Entry 8ESZ (electron microscopy, 3.40 A resolution); this record covers chains 4L and 6 of the 43 polymer chains in the assembly.

== Chain 4L ==
Protein: NADH-ubiquinone oxidoreductase chain 4L
From: Drosophila melanogaster
Notes: EC 7.1.1.2
UniProt: P18934 (NU4LM_DROME); numbering as in UniProt (aligned over 1-96)
Sequence (96 residues; each row starts with the number of its first residue):
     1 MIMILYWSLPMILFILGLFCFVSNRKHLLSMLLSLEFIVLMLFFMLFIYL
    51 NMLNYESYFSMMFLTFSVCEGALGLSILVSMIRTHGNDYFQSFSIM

== Chain 6 ==
Protein: NADH-ubiquinone oxidoreductase chain 6
From: Drosophila melanogaster
Notes: EC 7.1.1.2
UniProt: P18933 (NU6M_DROME); residues 1-174 here = UniProt positions 1-174
Sequence (174 residues; row label = number of the first residue in the row):
     1 MIQLMLYSLIITTSIIFLNMIHPLALGLTLLIQTIFVCLLTGLMTKSFWY
    51 SYILFLIFLGGMLVLFIYVTSLASNEMFNLSMKLTLFSSLILIFMLILSF
   101 IMDKTSSSLFLMNNDMQSIINMNSYFMENSLSLNKLYNFPTNFITILLMN
   151 YLLITLIVIVKITKLFKGPIRMMS
Ligand contacts:
  - 1,2-Distearoyl-sn-glycerophosphoethanolamine (3PE), molecule 1: Phe139, Phe143, Ile146
  - 1,2-Distearoyl-sn-glycerophosphoethanolamine (3PE), molecule 2: Asn150, Leu153, Ile154, Ile157
  - 1,2-diacyl-sn-glycero-3-phosphocholine (PC1): Leu24, Gly27, Leu28, Leu31, Met62, Phe66, Phe78, Leu80
  - WSF ((2R)-3-{[(S)-hydroxy(3-methylbutoxy)phosphoryl]oxy}-2-(octanoyloxy)propyl decanoate): Ile35, Phe36, Cys38, Leu39, Phe48, Ser51, Tyr52, Phe55

== Chain 4L / chain 6 interface ==
Contacting residue pairs (103):
  Tyr6(4L) with Ser106(6), hydrogen bond (side chain-backbone); Ser108(6); Phe110(6), hydrophobic
  Trp7(4L) with Phe110(6), hydrophobic
  Leu9(4L) with Tyr7(6), hydrophobic; Ile11(6), hydrophobic
  Leu13(4L) with Ile10(6), hydrophobic; Ser14(6)
  Leu16(4L) with Ile15(6), hydrophobic; Leu18(6)
  Cys20(4L) with Phe17(6); Leu18(6)
  Arg25(4L) with Leu18(6), hydrogen bond (side chain-backbone); Met20(6), hydrogen bond (side chain-backbone)
  His27(4L) with Ala73(6); Glu76(6)
  Leu29(4L) with Leu65(6), hydrophobic; Tyr68(6); Val69(6)
  Ser30(4L) with Leu26(6)
  Leu33(4L) with Phe17(6); Pro23(6); Leu26(6), hydrophobic; Leu30(6); Leu65(6), hydrophobic
  Glu36(4L) with Leu30(6); Phe58(6)
  Phe37(4L) with Ser14(6); Phe17(6), hydrophobic; Leu30(6); Gln33(6)
  Val39(4L) with Phe58(6), hydrophobic
  Leu40(4L) with Thr34(6); Val37(6), hydrophobic; Leu54(6), hydrophobic; Phe58(6), hydrophobic
  Phe43(4L) with Leu54(6), hydrophobic
  Phe44(4L) with Leu40(6), hydrophobic; Met44(6), hydrophobic
  Phe47(4L) with Thr41(6); Met44(6), hydrophobic; Thr45(6); Tyr50(6), hydrophobic
  Ile48(4L) with Met44(6), hydrophobic; Leu111(6)
  Asn51(4L) with Met44(6); Thr45(6), hydrogen bond; Leu111(6)
  Met52(4L) with Phe110(6), hydrophobic; Leu111(6), hydrophobic
  Asn54(4L) with Lys46(6), hydrogen bond (backbone-side chain); Gln117(6)
  Tyr55(4L) with Asn123(6), hydrogen bond (side chain-backbone); Leu131(6); Ser132(6)
  Glu56(4L) with Lys135(6), salt bridge
  Ser57(4L) with Tyr50(6), hydrogen bond (backbone-side chain); Ser132(6)
  Tyr58(4L) with Tyr50(6); Ser132(6); Lys135(6); Leu136(6); Thr141(6)
  Met61(4L) with Trp49(6); Ile53(6), hydrophobic; Leu133(6), hydrophobic
  Met62(4L) with Leu136(6), hydrophobic; Ile144(6), hydrophobic
  Leu64(4L) with Ile53(6), hydrophobic; Ile57(6), hydrophobic
  Thr65(4L) with Leu148(6); Leu152(6)
  Phe66(4L) with Leu148(6), hydrophobic; Tyr151(6)
  Val68(4L) with Ile57(6), hydrophobic
  Cys69(4L) with Tyr151(6); Leu152(6), hydrophobic; Thr155(6)
  Ala72(4L) with Ile159(6)
  Leu73(4L) with Val158(6), hydrophobic
  Leu75(4L) with Val64(6), hydrophobic; Leu65(6), hydrophobic; Tyr68(6), hydrophobic
  Ser76(4L) with Ile159(6); Ile162(6); Thr163(6)
  Val79(4L) with Tyr68(6); Thr163(6); Ile170(6), hydrophobic
  Ser80(4L) with Ile162(6)
  Ile82(4L) with Leu72(6), hydrophobic; Ile170(6), hydrophobic; Arg171(6); Ser174(6), hydrogen bond (backbone-side chain)
  Arg83(4L) with Lys164(6), hydrogen bond (side chain-backbone); Lys167(6); Gly168(6), hydrogen bond (side chain-backbone); Ile170(6)
  Gly86(4L) with Met172(6); Met173(6), hydrogen bond (backbone-backbone)
  Asn87(4L) with Met172(6)
  Asp88(4L) with Leu72(6)
  Tyr89(4L) with Met172(6)
Interface residues without a listed pair, chain 4L (53 interface residues in all): Phe19, Ser34, Met41, Leu53, Ser60, Ile77, Leu78, His85
Interface residues without a listed pair, chain 6 (65 interface residues in all): Ile21, Gly27, Ser124, Pro169

== In short ==
53 residues of chain 4L and 65 residues of chain 6 are in contact; the contacts include 11 hydrogen bonds and
1 salt bridge. Polar contacts include Glu56(4L)-Lys135(6), Tyr6(4L)-Ser106(6) and Arg25(4L)-Leu18(6). Bound to
chain 6: 1,2-Distearoyl-sn-glycerophosphoethanolamine, 1,2-diacyl-sn-glycero-3-phosphocholine and compound
WSF.
Here chain 4L is NADH-ubiquinone oxidoreductase chain 4L and chain 6 is NADH-ubiquinone oxidoreductase chain
6, both from Drosophila melanogaster. Entry 8ESZ (Structure of mitochondrial complex I from Drosophila
melanogaster, Helix-locked state) was determined by electron microscopy together with 8ESW from the same
study.
